3U3V - chain A; structure by X-ray diffraction, 2.96 A resolution.

== Chain A ==
Protein: Tumor necrosis factor receptor superfamily member 21
Source organism: Homo sapiens
Notes: fragment: cysteine rich domain
Reference sequence: O75509 (TNR21_HUMAN); residues 42-348 here = UniProt positions 42-348
Amino-acid sequence (313 residues; row label = number of the first residue in the row):
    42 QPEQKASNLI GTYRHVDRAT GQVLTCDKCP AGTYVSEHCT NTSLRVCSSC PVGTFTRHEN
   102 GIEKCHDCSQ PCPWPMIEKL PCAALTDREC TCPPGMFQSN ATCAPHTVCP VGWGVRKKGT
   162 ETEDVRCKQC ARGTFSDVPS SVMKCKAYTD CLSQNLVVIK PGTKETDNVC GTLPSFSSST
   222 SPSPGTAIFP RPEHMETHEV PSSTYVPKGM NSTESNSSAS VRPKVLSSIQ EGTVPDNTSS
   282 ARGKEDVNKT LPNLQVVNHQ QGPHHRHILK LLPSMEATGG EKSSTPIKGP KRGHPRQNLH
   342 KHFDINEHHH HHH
Unresolved in the structure: 42-50, 215-354
Cystine bridges: C67-C80, C70-C88, C91-C106, C109-C123, C113-C131, C133-C144, C150-C168, C171-C186, C192-C211
Differences from the reference sequence: expression tag (349-354)

== Summary ==
Chain A is Tumor necrosis factor receptor superfamily member 21 (Homo sapiens); the structure, The S-SAD
phased crystal structure of the ecto-domain of Death Receptor 6 (DR6), was determined by X-ray diffraction
together with 3U3P, 3U3S and 3U3T from the same study.
